7V2N - chains A and I of the 22 polymer chains in the assembly; structure by electron microscopy, 3.60 A resolution.

Chain A:
Molecule: 16s ribosomal RNA
Source organism: Thermus thermophilus HB8
Sequence (1522 nucleotides; numbered 1 to 1522; the number before each row is that of its first residue):
     1 UUUGUUGGAGAGUUUGAUCCUGGCUCAGGGUGAACGCUGGCGGCGUGCCU
    51 AAGACAUGCAAGUCGUGCGGGCCGCGGGGUUUUACUCCGUGGUCAGCGGC
   101 GGACGGGUGAGUAACGCGUGGGUGACCUACCCGGAAGAGGGGGACAACCC
   151 GGGGAAACUCGGGCUAAUCCCCCAUGUGGACCCGCCCCUUGGGGUGUGUC
   201 CAAAGGGCUUUGCCCGCUUCCGGAUGGGCCCGCGUCCCAUCAGCUAGUUG
   251 GUGGGGUAAUGGCCCACCAAGGCGACGACGGGUAGCCGGUCUGAGAGGAU
   301 GGCCGGCCACAGGGGCACUGAGACACGGGCCCCACUCCUACGGGAGGCAG
   351 CAGUUAGGAAUCUUCCGCAAUGGGCGCAAGCCUGACGGAGCGACGCCGCU
   401 UGGAGGAAGAAGCCCUUCGGGGUGUAAACUCCUGAACCCGGGACGAAACC
   451 CCCGACGAGGGGACUGACGGUACCGGGGUAAUAGCGCCGGCCAACUCCGU
   501 GCCAGCAGCCGCGGUAAUACGGAGGGCGCGAGCGUUACCCGGAUUCACUG
   551 GGCGUAAAGGGCGUGUAGGCGGCCUGGGGCGUCCCAUGUGAAAGACCACG
   601 GCUCAACCGUGGGGGAGCGUGGGAUACGCUCAGGCUAGACGGUGGGAGAG
   651 GGUGGUGGAAUUCCCGGAGUAGCGGUGAAAUGCGCAGAUACCGGGAGGAA
   701 CGCCGAUGGCGAAGGCAGCCACCUGGUCCACCCGUGACGCUGAGGCGCGA
   751 AAGCGUGGGGAGCAAACCGGAUUAGAUACCCGGGUAGUCCACGCCCUAAA
   801 CGAUGCGCGCUAGGUCUCUGGGUCUCCUGGGGGCCGAAGCUAACGCGUUA
   851 AGCGCGCCGCCUGGGGAGUACGGCCGCAAGGCUGAAACUCAAAGGAAUUG
   901 ACGGGGGCCCGCACAAGCGGUGGAGCAUGUGGUUUAAUUCGAAGCAACGC
   951 GAAGAACCUUACCAGGCCUUGACAUGCUAGGGAACCCGGGUGAAAGCCUG
  1001 GGGUGCCCCGCGAGGGGAGCCCUAGCACAGGUGCUGCAUGGCCGUCGUCA
  1051 GCUCGUGCCGUGAGGUGUUGGGUUAAGUCCCGCAACGAGCGCAACCCCCG
  1101 CCGUUAGUUGCCAGCGGUUCGGCCGGGCACUCUAACGGGACUGCCCGCGA
  1151 AAGCGGGAGGAAGGAGGGGACGACGUCUGGUCAGCAUGGCCCUUACGGCC
  1201 UGGGCGACACACGUGCUACAAUGCCCACUACAAAGCGAUGCCACCCGGCA
  1251 ACGGGGAGCUAAUCGCAAAAAGGUGGGCCCAGUUCGGAUUGGGGUCUGCA
  1301 ACCCGACCCCAUGAAGCCGGAAUCGCUAGUAAUCGCGGAUCAGCCAUGCC
  1351 GCGGUGAAUACGUUCCCGGGCCUUGUACACACCGCCCGUCACGCCAUGGG
  1401 AGCGGGCUCUACCCGAAGUCGCCGGGAGCCUACGGGCAGGCGCCGAGGGU
  1451 AGGGCCCGUGACUGGGGCGAAGUCGUAACAAGGUAGCUGUACCGGAAGGU
  1501 GCGGCUGGAUCACCUCCUUUCU
Disordered / not traced: 1-5, 773-778, 1380-1484, 1511-1522
Reported in the primary citation:
  - mutagenesis - A901G: decreased catalytic activity

Chain I:
Name: 30S ribosomal protein S9
Source organism: Thermus thermophilus HB8
UniProtKB: P80374 (RS9_THET8); numbering as in UniProt (aligned over 1-128)
Sequence (128 residues; numbered 1 to 128; the number before each row is that of its first residue):
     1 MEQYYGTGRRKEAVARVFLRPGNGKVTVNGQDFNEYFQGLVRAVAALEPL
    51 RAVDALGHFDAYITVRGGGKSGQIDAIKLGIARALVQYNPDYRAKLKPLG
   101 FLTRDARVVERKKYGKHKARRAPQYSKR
Disordered / not traced: 1

Chain A / chain I interface:
Contacting residue pairs (109; chain A residue first):
  G920(A) - Gln124(I)  hydrogen bond to the base
  U921(A) - Gln124(I)  hydrogen bond to the base
  G944(A) - Arg128(I)  hydrogen bond to the sugar
  G1100(A) - Arg104(I)  hydrogen bond to the phosphate
  G1100(A) - Ala106(I)  sugar contact
  C1101(A) - Arg9(I)  salt bridge to the phosphate
  C1101(A) - Arg83(I)  phosphate contact
  C1101(A) - Arg104(I)  salt bridge to the phosphate
  C1102(A) - Arg9(I)  salt bridge to the phosphate
  C1102(A) - Arg83(I)  salt bridge to the phosphate
  C1111(A) - Arg66(I)  hydrogen bond to the phosphate
  C1112(A) - Arg16(I)  hydrogen bond to the phosphate
  C1112(A) - Arg66(I)  salt bridge to the phosphate
  A1113(A) - Gln3(I)  hydrogen bond to the sugar
  A1113(A) - Arg16(I)  salt bridge to the phosphate
  A1113(A) - Phe18(I)  sugar contact
  A1113(A) - Arg20(I)  hydrogen bond to the phosphate
  A1113(A) - Tyr62(I)  hydrogen bond to the phosphate
  G1114(A) - Arg20(I)  salt bridge to the phosphate
  A1129(A) - Arg16(I)  base contact
  C1130(A) - Tyr5(I)  hydrogen bond to the phosphate
  C1130(A) - Arg16(I)  hydrogen bond to the base
  U1131(A) - Tyr5(I)  hydrogen bond to the phosphate
  U1131(A) - Thr7(I)  phosphate contact
  U1131(A) - Arg9(I)  phosphate contact
  U1131(A) - Val14(I)  phosphate contact
  C1132(A) - Arg9(I)  salt bridge to the phosphate
  C1132(A) - Val14(I)  phosphate contact
  G1159(A) - Lys97(I)  salt bridge to the phosphate
  G1160(A) - Arg93(I)  salt bridge to the phosphate
  G1160(A) - Lys97(I)  hydrogen bond to the base
  A1161(A) - Arg93(I)  salt bridge to the phosphate
  A1161(A) - Leu102(I)  sugar contact
  A1161(A) - Thr103(I)  phosphate contact
  A1161(A) - Arg104(I)  sugar contact
  A1162(A) - Thr103(I)  hydrogen bond to the phosphate
  G1168(A) - Glu110(I)  phosphate contact
  G1168(A) - Lys113(I)  hydrogen bond to the phosphate
  G1169(A) - Arg111(I)  sugar contact
  G1169(A) - Lys113(I)  salt bridge to the phosphate
  A1170(A) - Tyr114(I)  phosphate contact
  U1214(A) - Gln124(I)  hydrogen bond to the phosphate
  U1214(A) - Ser126(I)  hydrogen bond to the phosphate
  G1215(A) - His117(I)  salt bridge to the phosphate
  G1215(A) - Pro123(I)  phosphate contact
  G1215(A) - Gln124(I)  hydrogen bond to the phosphate
  A1230(A) - Lys70(I)  base contact
  C1231(A) - Tyr36(I)  sugar contact
  C1231(A) - Gly67(I)  phosphate contact
  C1231(A) - Gly68(I)  hydrogen bond to the sugar
  C1231(A) - Lys70(I)  sugar contact
  C1231(A) - Gln73(I)  hydrogen bond to the sugar
  A1232(A) - Glu12(I)  hydrogen bond to the sugar
  A1232(A) - Arg66(I)  phosphate contact
  A1232(A) - Gly67(I)  hydrogen bond to the phosphate
  A1232(A) - Gly68(I)  hydrogen bond to the phosphate
  A1233(A) - Glu12(I)  sugar contact
  G1272(A) - Leu40(I)  sugar contact
  G1273(A) - Gln38(I)  hydrogen bond to the sugar
  U1274(A) - Gln38(I)  sugar contact
  U1323(A) - Ser126(I)  hydrogen bond to the sugar
  U1323(A) - Arg128(I)  salt bridge to the phosphate
  C1324(A) - Gln124(I)  sugar contact
  C1324(A) - Tyr125(I)  sugar contact
  C1324(A) - Arg128(I)  salt bridge to the phosphate
  G1325(A) - Arg121(I)  sugar contact
  G1325(A) - Ala122(I)  sugar contact
  G1325(A) - Tyr125(I)  phosphate contact
  C1326(A) - Arg120(I)  sugar contact
  U1327(A) - Arg120(I)  salt bridge to the phosphate
  A1328(A) - Arg107(I)  hydrogen bond to the base
  A1328(A) - Arg120(I)  salt bridge to the phosphate
  G1329(A) - Arg10(I)  hydrogen bond to the base
  G1329(A) - Lys11(I)  base contact
  G1329(A) - Arg107(I)  base contact
  G1329(A) - Val108(I)  sugar contact
  G1329(A) - Val109(I)  sugar contact
  U1330(A) - Val109(I)  phosphate contact
  U1330(A) - Glu110(I)  hydrogen bond to the phosphate
  U1330(A) - Arg120(I)  phosphate contact
  A1331(A) - Lys118(I)  salt bridge to the phosphate
  A1331(A) - Arg120(I)  phosphate contact
  A1331(A) - Arg121(I)  phosphate contact
  A1332(A) - Lys118(I)  salt bridge to the phosphate
  A1332(A) - Arg121(I)  phosphate contact
  U1333(A) - Lys118(I)  hydrogen bond to the base
  C1350(A) - Lys112(I)  salt bridge to the phosphate
  C1350(A) - Tyr114(I)  phosphate contact
  C1350(A) - Gly115(I)  hydrogen bond to the phosphate
  C1350(A) - Lys116(I)  phosphate contact
  G1351(A) - Arg111(I)  salt bridge to the phosphate
  G1351(A) - Lys112(I)  salt bridge to the phosphate
  G1351(A) - Lys113(I)  phosphate contact
  G1351(A) - Tyr114(I)  hydrogen bond to the phosphate
  C1352(A) - Arg111(I)  phosphate contact
  C1352(A) - Lys112(I)  hydrogen bond to the phosphate
  G1353(A) - Glu12(I)  phosphate contact
  G1354(A) - Lys11(I)  phosphate contact
  G1354(A) - Glu12(I)  phosphate contact
  G1354(A) - Gly68(I)  phosphate contact
  G1354(A) - Gly69(I)  phosphate contact
  U1355(A) - Lys11(I)  salt bridge to the phosphate
  U1355(A) - Gly69(I)  phosphate contact
  U1355(A) - Lys70(I)  phosphate contact
  U1355(A) - Ser71(I)  phosphate contact
  U1355(A) - Gly72(I)  hydrogen bond to the phosphate
  G1356(A) - Lys11(I)  hydrogen bond to the base
  G1356(A) - Arg42(I)  salt bridge to the phosphate
  G1356(A) - Ser71(I)  hydrogen bond to the phosphate
Interface residues without a listed pair, chain A (53 interface residues in all): G919, C1099, G1167, G1213, C1349
Interface residues without a listed pair, chain I (53 interface residues in all): Thr64, Lys127

In short:
Chain A and chain I each contribute 53 residues to their interface, with 35 hydrogen bonds and 24 salt
bridges. Polar contacts include G920(A)-Gln124(I), U921(A)-Gln124(I) and C1130(A)-Arg16(I). From the paper:
A901G of chain A reduces catalytic activity.
Here chain A is 16s ribosomal RNA and chain I is 30S ribosomal protein S9, both from Thermus thermophilus HB8.
Entry 7V2N (T.thermophilus 30S ribosome with KsgA, class K2) was determined by electron microscopy together
with 7V2L, 7V2M, 7V2O, 7V2P and 7V2Q from the same study.
